PDB entry 2H1H | X-ray diffraction, 2.40 A resolution | chain A

Chain A:
Molecule: Lipopolysaccharide heptosyltransferase 1
Source organism: Escherichia coli
Notes: EC 2.-.-.-
UniProt: P24173 (RFAC_ECOLI); numbering as in UniProt (aligned over 1-300)
Amino-acid sequence (334 residues; row label = number of the first residue in the row):
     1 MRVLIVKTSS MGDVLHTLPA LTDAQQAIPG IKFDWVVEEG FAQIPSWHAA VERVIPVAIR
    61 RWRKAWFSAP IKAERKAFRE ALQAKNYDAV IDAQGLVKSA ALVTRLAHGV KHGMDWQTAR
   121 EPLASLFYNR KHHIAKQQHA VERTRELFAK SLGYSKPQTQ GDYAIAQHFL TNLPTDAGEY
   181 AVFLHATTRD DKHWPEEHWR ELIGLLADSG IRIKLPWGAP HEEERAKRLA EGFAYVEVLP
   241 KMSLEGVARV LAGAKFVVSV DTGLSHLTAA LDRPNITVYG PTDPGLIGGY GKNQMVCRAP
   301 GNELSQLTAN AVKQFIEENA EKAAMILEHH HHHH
Disordered / not traced: 323-334
Differences from the reference sequence: cloning artifact (301-327, 327-328, 328); expression tag (329, 329-330, 330-331, 331-332, 332-333, 333-334, 334)
Ligand contacts: AFH (adenosine-5'-diphosphate-2-deoxy-2-fluoro heptose): S10, M11, A186, T187, T188, K192, P216, W217, G218, A219, E222, M242, S243, L244, V247, D261, T262, G263, L264, H266, T282, I287

Overview:
Ligands of chain A: compound AFH.
Chain A is Lipopolysaccharide heptosyltransferase 1 (Escherichia coli); the structure, E. coli
heptosyltransferase WaaC with ADP-2-deoxy-2-fluoro heptose, was determined by X-ray diffraction together with
2H1F and 2GT1 from the same study.
